Entry 5X93 (X-ray diffraction, 2.20 A resolution); this record covers chain A.

# Chain A
Molecule: Endothelin B receptor, Endolysin
Source organism: Homo sapiens
Notes: EC 3.2.1.17
Reference sequence: chimeric construct of P24530, P00720: residues 66-303 from P24530 (EDNRB_HUMAN) positions 66-303 (same numbers); residues 1018-1118 from P00720 positions 61-161 (UniProt number = residue number - 957); residues 311-407 from P24530 (EDNRB_HUMAN) positions 311-407 (same numbers)
Sequence (464 residues; row label = number of the first residue in the row):
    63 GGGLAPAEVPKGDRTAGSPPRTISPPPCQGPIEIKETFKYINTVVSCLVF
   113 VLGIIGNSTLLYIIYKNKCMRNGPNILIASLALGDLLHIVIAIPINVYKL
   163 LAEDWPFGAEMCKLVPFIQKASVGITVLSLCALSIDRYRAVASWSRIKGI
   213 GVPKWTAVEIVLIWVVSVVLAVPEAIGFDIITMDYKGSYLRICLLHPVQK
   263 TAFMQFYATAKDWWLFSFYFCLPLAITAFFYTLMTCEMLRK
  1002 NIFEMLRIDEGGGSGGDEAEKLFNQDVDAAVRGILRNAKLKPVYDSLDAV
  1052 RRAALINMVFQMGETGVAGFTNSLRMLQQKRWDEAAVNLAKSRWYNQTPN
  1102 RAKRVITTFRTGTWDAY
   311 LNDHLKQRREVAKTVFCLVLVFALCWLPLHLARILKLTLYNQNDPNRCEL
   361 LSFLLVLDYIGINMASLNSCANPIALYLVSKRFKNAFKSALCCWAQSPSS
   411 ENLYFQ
Disordered / not traced: 63-84, 405-416
Cystine bridges: Cys-90/Cys-358, Cys-174/Cys-255
Construct notes: expression tag (63-65, 408-416); engineered mutation Tyr-124 (Arg in P24530), Ala-154 (Asp in P24530), Ala-270 (Lys in P24530), Ala-342 (Ser in P24530), Ala-381 (Ile in P24530), Ala-396 (Cys in P24530), Ala-400 (Cys in P24530), Ala-405 (Cys in P24530), Ala-1054 (Cys97 in P00720), Arg-1094 (Ile137 in P00720); linker (1002-1017)
Ligand contacts: K-8794 (K87; 3-[6-[(4-tert-butylphenyl)sulfonylamino]-5-(2-methoxyphenoxy)-2-pyrimidin-2-yl-pyrimidin-4-yl]oxy-N-(2,6-dimethylphenyl)propanamide): His-150, Ala-154, Asn-158, Lys-161, Trp-167, Val-177, Pro-178, Gln-181, Lys-182, Val-185, Glu-236, Phe-240, Cys-255, Lys-273, Leu-277, Tyr-281, Trp-336, Leu-339, His-340, Arg-343, Ile-372, Ala-375, Ser-376
What the authors report for this chain:
  - allosteric site: Asp-147, Ser-184, Thr-188
  - binding site for K-8794: His-150, Asn-158, Val-177, Pro-178, Gln-181, Lys-182, Val-185, Phe-240, Cys-255, Lys-273, Leu-277, Tyr-281, Trp-336, Leu-339, His-340, Arg-343, Ile-372, Ser-379
  - mutagenesis - D154A (21-fold): decreased binding to K-8794
  - mutagenesis - D154A: decreased binding to bosentan

# Summary
Bound to chain A: K-8794. From the paper: a binding site for K-8794 at His-150, Asn-158 and Val-177 among
others; D154A reduces binding to K-8794.
Chain A is Endothelin B receptor, Endolysin (Homo sapiens); the structure, Human endothelin receptor type-B in
complex with antagonist K-8794, was determined by X-ray diffraction (same publication as 5XPR).
